8IPG - chains A and F of the 6 polymer chains in the assembly; structure by X-ray diffraction, 1.64 A resolution.

[Chain A]
Molecule: Env polyprotein (Fragment)
UniProt: W8QBL2 (W8QBL2_9HIV1); residues 27-70 here correspond to UniProt positions 11-54 (UniProt number = residue number - 16)
Chain sequence (44 residues; row label = number of the first residue in the row):
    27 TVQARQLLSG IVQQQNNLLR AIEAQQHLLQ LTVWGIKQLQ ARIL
Not modelled in the structure: 27

[Chain F]
Molecule: HP101
Chain sequence (33 residues; each row starts with the number of its first residue):
   122 XEIEELEKKI EELLKKAEEQ QKKNEEELKK LEK
Not modelled in the structure: 154
Modified residues: ACE (acetyl group) at position 122

[Interface between chain A and chain F]
Contacting residue pairs (35; chain A residue first):
  Gln29(A) with Leu152(F)
  Ala30(A) with Leu152(F), hydrophobic
  Gln32(A) with Lys144(F), hydrogen bond; Glu148(F)
  Leu33(A) with Asn145(F); Leu149(F), hydrophobic; Leu152(F), hydrophobic
  Gly36(A) with Gln141(F); Lys144(F); Asn145(F), hydrogen bond (backbone-side chain)
  Ile37(A) with Asn145(F)
  Gln39(A) with Lys137(F); Gln141(F)
  Gln40(A) with Ala138(F), hydrogen bond (side chain-backbone); Gln141(F); Gln142(F), hydrogen bond; Asn145(F)
  Asn43(A) with Lys137(F); Gln141(F)
  Arg46(A) with Leu134(F); Lys137(F)
  Ala47(A) with Leu134(F); Leu135(F), hydrophobic
  Ala50(A) with Leu127(F); Lys130(F); Ile131(F), hydrophobic
  Gln51(A) with Ile131(F)
  His53(A) with Leu127(F)
  Leu54(A) with Ile124(F), hydrophobic; Leu127(F); Glu128(F); Ile131(F), hydrophobic
  Leu57(A) with Glu123(F); Ile124(F), hydrophobic; Leu127(F), hydrophobic
Also at the interface, not in a pair above, chain A (17 interface residues in all): Leu44

[Summary]
Chain A and chain F each contribute 17 residues to their interface; the contacts include 4 hydrogen bonds.
Polar contacts include Gln32(A)-Lys144(F), Gly36(A)-Asn145(F) and Gln40(A)-Ala138(F).
Chain A is Env polyprotein (Fragment) and chain F is HP101; the structure, Structure of HP101/N44, was
determined by X-ray diffraction.
